6VEL - chains H and C of the 3 polymer chains in the assembly; structure by X-ray diffraction, 2.65 A resolution.

# Chain H
Molecule: 66E8 Fab Heavy Chain
Source organism: Mus musculus
Notes: antibody fragment or engineered binder
Chain sequence (243 residues; numbered 1 to 243; the number before each row is that of its first residue):
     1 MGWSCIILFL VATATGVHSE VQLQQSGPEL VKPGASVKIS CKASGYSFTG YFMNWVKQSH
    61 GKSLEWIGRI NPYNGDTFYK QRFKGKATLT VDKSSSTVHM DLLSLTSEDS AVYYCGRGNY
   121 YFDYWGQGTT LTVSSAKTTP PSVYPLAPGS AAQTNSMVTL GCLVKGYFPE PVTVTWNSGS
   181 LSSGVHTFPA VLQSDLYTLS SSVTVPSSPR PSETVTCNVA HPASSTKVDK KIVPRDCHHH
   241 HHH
Not modelled in the structure: 1-19, 149-153, 236-243
Cystine bridges: Cys41-Cys115, Cys162-Cys217

# Chain C
Molecule: Ubiquitin-like protein SMT3, Cadherin-1
Source organism: Saccharomyces cerevisiae (strain ATCC 204508 / S288c)
Reference sequence: chimeric construct of Q12306, P12830: residues 4-101 from Q12306 (SMT3_YEAST) positions 1-98 (UniProt number = residue number - 3); residues 102-318 from P12830 positions 155-371 (UniProt number = residue number + 53)
Chain sequence (331 residues; each row starts with the number of its first residue; numbers below 1 keep their minus sign (Met-12 is residue -12)):
   -12 MASMHHHHHH GSSMASMSDS EVNQEAKPEV KPEVKPETHI NLKVSDGSSE IFFKIKKTTP
    48 LRRLMEAFAK RQGKEMDSLR FLYDGIRIQA DQTPEDLDME DNDIIEAHRE QIGGDWVIPP
   108 ISCPENEKGP FPKNLVQIKS NKDKEGKVFY SITGQGADTP PVGVFIIERE TGWLKVTEPL
   168 DRERIATYTL FSHAVSSNGN AVEDPMEILI TVTDQNDNKP EFTQEVFKGS VMEGALPGTS
   228 VMEVTATDAD DDVNTYNAAI AYTILSQDPE LPDKNMFTIN RNTGVISVVT TGLDRESFPT
   288 YTLVVQAADL QGEGLSTTAT AVITVTDTND N
Not modelled in the structure: -12 to 101, 182-185, 315-318
Differences from the reference sequence: expression tag (-12 to 3)
Metal / ion sites: Ca2+ site 1: Glu112, Asp168, Glu170, Asp204; Ca2+ site 2: Glu112, Glu170, Asp201, Gln202, Asp204, Asp237; Ca2+ site 3: Asn205, Asp235, Asp237, Asn244, Asp296
From the paper describing this entry:
  - mutagenesis - K14E: abolished binding to X-dimers

# How chain H and chain C interact
Pairs across the interface - 21 pairs, chain H then chain C:
  Ser47(H) with Asp255(C)
  Thr49(H) with Ser253(C), hydrogen bond (backbone-side chain)
  Gly50(H) with Ser253(C); Val291(C)
  Phe52(H) with Leu252(C), hydrophobic
  Asn71(H) with Leu252(C), hydrogen bond (side chain-backbone)
  Tyr73(H) with Leu252(C); Ser253(C); Gln254(C); Glu257(C); Lys261(C), hydrogen bond (side chain-backbone); Asn262(C), hydrogen bond
  Asn74(H) with Lys261(C)
  Lys93(H) with Glu257(C), salt bridge; Lys261(C)
  Asn119(H) with Leu252(C); Thr305(C)
  Tyr120(H) with Lys206(C); Ser303(C), hydrogen bond; Thr304(C), hydrogen bond (side chain-backbone); Thr305(C)
Other interface residues (no listed pair), chain C (13 interface residues in all): Gln293

# Summary
The interface between chain H and chain C involves 10 residues on one side and 13 on the other; the contacts
include 6 hydrogen bonds and 1 salt bridge. Polar contacts include Lys93(H)-Glu257(C), Thr49(H)-Ser253(C) and
Asn71(H)-Leu252(C). The paper reports that K14E of chain C abolishes binding to X-dimers.
Chain H is 66E8 Fab Heavy Chain (Mus musculus) and chain C is Ubiquitin-like protein SMT3, Cadherin-1
(Saccharomyces cerevisiae (strain ATCC 204508 / S288c)); the structure, Crystal Structure of Human E-cadherin
bound by mouse monoclonal antibody 66E8Fab, was determined by X-ray diffraction (same publication as 7STZ).
